PDB entry 7ZX2 | X-ray diffraction, 2.50 A resolution | chains D and E of the 6 polymer chains in the assembly

# Chain D
Name: Tubulin beta-2B chain
Organism: Bos taurus
UniProtKB: Q6B856 (TBB2B_BOVIN); the author numbering skips numbers that UniProt does not, so the offset changes along the chain: 1-42 = UniProt 1-42; 45-360 = UniProt 43-358; 369-455 = UniProt 359-445
Sequence (445 residues; each row starts with the number of its first residue; note: 10 numbers in that range are skipped by the numbering (no residue carries them; nothing is unmodelled there)):
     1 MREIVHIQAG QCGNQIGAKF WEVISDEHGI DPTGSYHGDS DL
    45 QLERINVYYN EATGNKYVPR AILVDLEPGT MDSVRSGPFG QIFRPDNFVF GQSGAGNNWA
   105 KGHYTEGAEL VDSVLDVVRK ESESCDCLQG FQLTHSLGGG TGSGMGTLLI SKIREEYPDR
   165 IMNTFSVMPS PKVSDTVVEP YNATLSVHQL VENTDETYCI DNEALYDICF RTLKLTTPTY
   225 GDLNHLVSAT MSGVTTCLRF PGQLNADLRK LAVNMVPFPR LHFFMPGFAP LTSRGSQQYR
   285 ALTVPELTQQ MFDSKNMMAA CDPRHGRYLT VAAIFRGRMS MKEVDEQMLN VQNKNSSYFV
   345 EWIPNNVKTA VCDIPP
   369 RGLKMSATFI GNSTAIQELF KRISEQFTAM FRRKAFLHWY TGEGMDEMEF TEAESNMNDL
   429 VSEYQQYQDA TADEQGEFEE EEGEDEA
Not modelled in the structure: 276-285, 442-455
Metal / ion sites: Mg2+: Gln11 (together with GDP)
Small-molecule neighbours: GDP (guanosine-5'-diphosphate): Gly10, Gln11, Cys12, Gln15, Ile16, Asp69, Ala99, Asn101, Ser140, Gly142, Gly143, Gly144, Thr145, Gly146, Val171, Pro173, Val177, Asp179, Glu183, Asn206, Leu209, Tyr224, Leu227, Asn228
UniProt features mapped onto this chain:
  - motif: Met1 to Ile4 (MREI motif)
  - binding site (GTP): Gln11, Glu71, Ser140, Gly144, Thr145, Gly146, Asn206, Asn228
  - binding site (Mg(2+)): Glu71
  - modified residue: Ser40 (Phosphoserine), Thr57 (Phosphothreonine), Lys60 (N6-acetyllysine), Ser174 (Phosphoserine), Thr287 (Phosphothreonine), Thr292 (Phosphothreonine), Arg320 (Omega-N-methylarginine), Glu448 (5-glutamyl polyglutamate)
  - cross-link (Glycyl lysine isopeptide (Lys-Gly)): Lys60 (interchain with G-Cter in ubiquitin), Lys326 (interchain with G-Cter in ubiquitin)
Reported in the primary citation:
  - binding site for the ligand K9I: Gln293, Asp297, Ser298, Arg308, Tyr312

# Chain E
Name: Stathmin-4
Organism: Rattus norvegicus
UniProtKB: P63043 (STMN4_RAT); residues -43 to 145 here correspond to UniProt positions 1-189 (UniProt number = residue number + 44)
Sequence (189 residues; numbered -43 to 145; the number before each row is that of its first residue; numbers below 1 keep their minus sign (Met-43 is residue -43)):
   -43 MTLAAYKEKM KELPLVSLFC SCFLSDPLNK SSYKYEADTV DLNWCVISDM EVIELNKCTS
    17 GQSFEVILKP PSFDGVPEFN ASLPRRRDPS LEEIQKKLEA AEERRKYQEA ELLKHLAEKR
    77 EHEREVIQKA IEENNNFIKM AKEKLAQKME SNKENREAHL AAMLERLQEK DKHAEEVRKN
   137 KELKEEASR
Not modelled in the structure: -43 to 5, 29-43, 141-145
UniProt features mapped onto this chain:
  - modified residue: Ser46 (Phosphoserine)
  - lipidation (S-palmitoyl cysteine): Cys-24, Cys-22

# Chain D / chain E interface
Pairs across the interface - 24 pairs, chain D then chain E:
  Tyr108(D) - His129(E)  hydrogen bond
  Tyr108(D) - Ala130(E)  hydrophobic
  Tyr108(D) - Val133(E)  hydrophobic
  Tyr108(D) - Arg134(E)  hydrogen bond (backbone-side chain)
  Thr109(D) - Lys137(E)
  Ala112(D) - Arg134(E)
  Ser155(D) - Leu123(E)
  Lys156(D) - Asp127(E)  salt bridge
  Arg158(D) - Leu123(E)
  Glu159(D) - Leu120(E)
  Glu159(D) - Leu123(E)
  Glu159(D) - Asp127(E)
  Pro162(D) - Met119(E)
  His192(D) - Lys126(E)
  Asn197(D) - Leu123(E)
  Thr409(D) - Lys140(E)
  Gly410(D) - Lys137(E)
  Glu411(D) - Val133(E)
  Glu411(D) - Lys137(E)  salt bridge
  Gly412(D) - Val133(E)
  Gly412(D) - Asn136(E)  hydrogen bond (backbone-side chain)
  Gly412(D) - Lys137(E)
  Met413(D) - Val133(E)
  Glu417(D) - His129(E)  salt bridge
Other interface residues (no listed pair), chain D (17 interface residues in all): Asp163
Other interface residues (no listed pair), chain E (14 interface residues in all): Arg112, Leu116

# Overview
17 residues of chain D face 14 of chain E across their interface; the contacts include 3 hydrogen bonds and 3
salt bridges. Polar contacts include Lys156(D)-Asp127(E), Glu411(D)-Lys137(E) and Glu417(D)-His129(E). Bound
to chain D: GDP. From the paper: a binding site for the ligand K9I at Gln293(D), Asp297(D) and Ser298(D) among
others.
Chain D is Tubulin beta-2B chain (Bos taurus) and chain E is Stathmin-4 (Rattus norvegicus); the structure,
Tubulin-Pelophen B complex, was determined by X-ray diffraction, deposited together with 8A0L.
